Entry 5SBC (X-ray diffraction, 2.32 A resolution); this record covers chains A and F of the 6 polymer chains in the assembly.

== Chain A ==
Name: Tubulin alpha-1B chain
Organism: Bos taurus
UniProt: P81947 (TBA1B_BOVIN); residue numbers follow UniProt; this construct covers 1-451
Sequence (451 residues; numbered 1 to 451; the number before each row is that of its first residue):
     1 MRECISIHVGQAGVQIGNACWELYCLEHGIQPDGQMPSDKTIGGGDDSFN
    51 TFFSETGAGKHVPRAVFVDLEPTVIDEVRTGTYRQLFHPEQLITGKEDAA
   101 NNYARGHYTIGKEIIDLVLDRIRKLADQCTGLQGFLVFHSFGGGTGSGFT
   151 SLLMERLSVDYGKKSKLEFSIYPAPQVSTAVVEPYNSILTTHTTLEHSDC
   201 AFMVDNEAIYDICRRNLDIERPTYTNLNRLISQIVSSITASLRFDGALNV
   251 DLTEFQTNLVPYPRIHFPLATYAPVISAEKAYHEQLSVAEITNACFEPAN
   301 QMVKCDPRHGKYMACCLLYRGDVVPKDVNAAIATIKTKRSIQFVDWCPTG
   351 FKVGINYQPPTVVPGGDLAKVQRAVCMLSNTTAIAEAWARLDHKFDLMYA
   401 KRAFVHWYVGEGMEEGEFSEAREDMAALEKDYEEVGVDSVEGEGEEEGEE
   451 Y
Not modelled in the structure: 439-451
Bound ions: Ca2+: D39, T41, G44, E55
Ligand contacts: GTP (guanosine-5'-triphosphate): G10, Q11, A12, Q15, I16, D69, D98, A99, A100, N101, S140, G142, G143, G144, T145, G146, I171, P173, V177, S178, T179, E183, N206, Y224, L227, N228, I231

== Chain F ==
Name: Tubulin-Tyrosine Ligase
Organism: Gallus gallus
UniProt: E1BQ43 (E1BQ43_CHICK); numbering as in UniProt (aligned over 1-378)
Sequence (384 residues; row label = number of the first residue in the row):
     1 MYTFVVRDENSSVYAEVSRLLLATGQWKRLRKDNPRFNLMLGERNRLPFG
    51 RLGHEPGLVQLVNYYRGADKLCRKASLVKLIKTSPELSESCTWFPESYVI
   101 YPTNLKTPVAPAQNGIRHLINNTRTDEREVFLAAYNRRREGREGNVWIAK
   151 SSAGAKGEGILISSEASELLDFIDEQGQVHVIQKYLEKPLLLEPGHRKFD
   201 IRSWVLVDHLYNIYLYREGVLRTSSEPYNSANFQDKTCHLTNHCIQKEYS
   251 KNYGRYEEGNEMFFEEFNQYLMDALNTTLENSILLQIKHIIRSCLMCIEP
   301 AISTKHLHYQSFQLFGFDFMVDEELKVWLIEVNGAPACAQKLYAELCQGI
   351 VDVAISSVFPLADTGQKTSQPTSIFIKLHHHHHH
Not modelled in the structure: 103-124, 156-158, 175-178, 363-372, 381-384
Construct notes: expression tag (379-384)
Bound ions: Mg2+: E331 (together with AMP-PCP)
Ligand contacts: AMP-PCP (ACP; phosphomethylphosphonic acid adenylate ester): K74, P95, I148, K150, I160, Q183, K184, Y185, L186, K198, D200, R202, R222, H239, L240, T241, N242, D318, M320, I330, E331, N333

== How chain A and chain F interact ==
Residue-residue contacts (22; chain A residue first):
  Q176(A) with P56(F)
  E207(A) with H54(F), salt bridge
  E297(A) with H306(F), salt bridge
  P298(A) with L307(F), hydrophobic
  K304(A) with H54(F)
  D306(A) with R66(F); L307(F)
  R308(A) with P300(F), hydrogen bond (side chain-backbone); A301(F), hydrogen bond (side chain-backbone); I302(F); S303(F), hydrogen bond (side chain-backbone)
  H309(A) with R66(F), hydrogen bond (side chain-backbone); G67(F), hydrogen bond (side chain-backbone); A301(F)
  K338(A) with P300(F)
  S340(A) with A301(F)
  E386(A) with G50(F); R66(F), salt bridge
  R390(A) with G50(F); H54(F)
  H393(A) with R51(F)
  E433(A) with R46(F), salt bridge
Also at the interface, not in a pair above, chain A (15 interface residues in all): C305
Also at the interface, not in a pair above, chain F (15 interface residues in all): G53, H308

== In short ==
Chain A and chain F each contribute 15 residues to their interface; the contacts include 5 hydrogen bonds and
4 salt bridges. Among the polar pairs are E207(A)-H54(F), E297(A)-H306(F) and E386(A)-R66(F). Chain A binds
GTP. Chain F binds AMP-PCP.
Chain A is Tubulin alpha-1B chain (Bos taurus) and chain F is Tubulin-Tyrosine Ligase (Gallus gallus); the
structure, Tubulin-maytansinoid-5a-complex, was determined by X-ray diffraction, deposited together with 5SB8,
5SB9, 5SBA, 5SBB, 5SBD and 5SBE.
